Entry 1R1A (X-ray diffraction, 3.20 A resolution); this record covers chains 3 and 4 of the 4 polymer chains in the assembly.

== Chain 3 ==
Protein: Human rhinovirus 1A coat protein (subunit VP3)
From: Human rhinovirus 1A
UniProtKB: P23008 (POLG_HRV1A); residues 1-238 here correspond to UniProt positions 308-545 (UniProt number = residue number + 307)
Amino-acid sequence (238 residues; row label = number of the first residue in the row):
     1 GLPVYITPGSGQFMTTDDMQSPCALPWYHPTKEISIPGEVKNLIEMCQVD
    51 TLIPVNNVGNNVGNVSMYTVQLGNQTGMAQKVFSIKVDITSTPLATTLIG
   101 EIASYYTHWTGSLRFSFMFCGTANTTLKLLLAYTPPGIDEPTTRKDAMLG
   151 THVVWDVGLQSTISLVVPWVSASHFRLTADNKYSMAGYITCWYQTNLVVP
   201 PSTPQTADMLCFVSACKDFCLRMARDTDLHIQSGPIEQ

== Chain 4 ==
Protein: Human rhinovirus 1A coat protein (subunit VP4)
From: Human rhinovirus 1A
UniProtKB: P23008 (POLG_HRV1A); numbering as in UniProt (aligned over 1-44)
Amino-acid sequence (44 residues; numbered 1 to 44; the number before each row is that of its first residue):
     1 GAGVSRQNVGTHSTQNSVSNGSSLNYFNINYFKDAASSGASRLD
Unresolved in the structure: 1-25

== Chain 3 / chain 4 interface ==
Pairs across the interface (16):
  Asp18(3) - Gly39(4)
  Asp18(3) - Ala40(4)  hydrogen bond (side chain-backbone)
  Gln20(3) - Ile29(4)
  Gln20(3) - Asn30(4)
  Gln20(3) - Tyr31(4)
  Gln20(3) - Phe32(4)
  Gln20(3) - Ser38(4)
  Ser21(3) - Phe32(4)
  Ser21(3) - Ser37(4)  hydrogen bond (backbone-side chain)
  Cys23(3) - Asp34(4)
  Cys23(3) - Ala36(4)  hydrophobic
  Cys23(3) - Ser37(4)
  Pro26(3) - Lys33(4)
  Pro26(3) - Asp34(4)
  Trp27(3) - Lys33(4)
  Trp27(3) - Asp34(4)  hydrogen bond (backbone-side chain)
Interface residues without a listed pair, chain 3 (8 interface residues in all): Met19, Pro22

== Summary ==
8 residues of chain 3 and 11 residues of chain 4 are in contact; the contacts include 3 hydrogen bonds. Polar
pairs include Asp18(3)-Ala40(4), Ser21(3)-Ser37(4) and Trp27(3)-Asp34(4).
Chain 3 is Human rhinovirus 1A coat protein (subunit VP3) and chain 4 is Human rhinovirus 1A coat protein
(subunit VP4), both from Human rhinovirus 1A; the structure, Crystal structure of human rhinovirus serotype 1A
(HRV1A), was determined by X-ray diffraction.
